Entry 9JMC (electron microscopy, 2.57 A resolution); this record covers chains B and E of the 5 polymer chains in the assembly.

[Chain B]
Molecule: Guanine nucleotide-binding protein G(I)/G(S)/G(T) subunit beta-1
Source organism: Homo sapiens
Reference sequence: P62873 (GBB1_HUMAN); residues 7-345 here correspond to UniProt positions 2-340 (UniProt number = residue number - 5)
Sequence (345 residues; each row starts with the number of its first residue):
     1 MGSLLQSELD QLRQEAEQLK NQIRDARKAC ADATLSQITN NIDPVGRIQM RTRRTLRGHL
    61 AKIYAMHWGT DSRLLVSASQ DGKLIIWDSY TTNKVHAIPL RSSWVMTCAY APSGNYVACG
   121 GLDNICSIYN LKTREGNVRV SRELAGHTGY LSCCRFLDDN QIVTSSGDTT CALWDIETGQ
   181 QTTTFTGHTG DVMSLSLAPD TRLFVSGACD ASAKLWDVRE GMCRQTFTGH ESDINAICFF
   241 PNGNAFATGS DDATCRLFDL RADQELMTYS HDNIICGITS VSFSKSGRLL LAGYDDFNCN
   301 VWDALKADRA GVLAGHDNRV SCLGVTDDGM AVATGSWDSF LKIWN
Disordered / not traced: 1-7
Differences from the reference sequence: initiating methionine (1); expression tag (2-6)
Swiss-Prot annotation at these positions:
  - modified residue: Ser7 (N-acetylserine), His271 (Phosphohistidine)

[Chain E]
Molecule: ScFv16
Source organism: Mus musculus
Notes: antibody fragment or engineered binder
Sequence (247 residues; row label = number of the first residue in the row):
     1 VQLVESGGGL VQPGGSRKLS CSASGFAFSS FGMHWVRQAP EKGLEWVAYI SSGSGTIYYA
    61 DTVKGRFTIS RDDPKNTLFL QMTSLRSEDT AMYYCVRSIY YYGSSPFDFW GQGTTLTVSA
   121 GGGGSGGGGS GGGGSADIVM TQATSSVPVT PGESVSISCR SSKSLLHSNG NTYLYWFLQR
   181 PGQSPQLLIY RMSNLASGVP DRFSGSGSGT AFTLTISRLE AEDVGVYYCM QHLEYPLTFG
   241 AGTKLEL
Disordered / not traced: 120-133
Disulfide bonds: Cys159-Cys229

[Interface between chain B and chain E]
Pairs across the interface (10; chain B residue first):
  Asp71(B) - Tyr102(E)
  Arg73(B) - Tyr102(E)
  Leu74(B) - Tyr102(E)  hydrophobic
  Arg134(B) - Val1(E)
  Arg134(B) - Arg97(E)
  Arg134(B) - Ser197(E)  hydrogen bond
  Glu135(B) - Gly25(E)
  Glu135(B) - Phe26(E)
  Glu135(B) - Ala27(E)  hydrogen bond (backbone-backbone)
  Gly136(B) - Phe31(E)
Other interface residues (no listed pair), chain B (10 interface residues in all): Asp88, Val95, His96, Leu131
Other interface residues (no listed pair), chain E (10 interface residues in all): Ile99, Tyr101

[In short]
Chain B and chain E each contribute 10 residues to their interface, with 2 hydrogen bonds. Polar contacts
include Arg134(B)-Ser197(E) and Glu135(B)-Ala27(E).
Here chain B is Guanine nucleotide-binding protein G(I)/G(S)/G(T) subunit beta-1 (Homo sapiens) and chain E is
ScFv16 (Mus musculus). Entry 9JMC (Cryo-EM structure of the DS-3801b-Motilin receptor-Gq protein complex) was
determined by electron microscopy, deposited together with 9JMD.
